Entry 6CZN (X-ray diffraction, 2.50 A resolution); this record covers chains B and D of the 4 polymer chains in the assembly.

[Chain B]
Protein: Estrogen receptor
From: Homo sapiens
UniProtKB: P03372 (ESR1_HUMAN), isoform P03372-3; residues 298-554 here correspond to UniProt positions 125-381 (UniProt number = residue number - 173)
Chain sequence (257 residues; each row starts with the number of its first residue):
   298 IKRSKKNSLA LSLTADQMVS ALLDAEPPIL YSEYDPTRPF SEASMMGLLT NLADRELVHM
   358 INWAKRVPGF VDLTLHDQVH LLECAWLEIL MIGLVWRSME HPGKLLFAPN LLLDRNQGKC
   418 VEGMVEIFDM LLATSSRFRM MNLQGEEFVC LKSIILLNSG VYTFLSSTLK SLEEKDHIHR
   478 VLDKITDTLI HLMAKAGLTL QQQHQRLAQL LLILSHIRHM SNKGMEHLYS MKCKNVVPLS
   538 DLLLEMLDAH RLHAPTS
Disordered / not traced: 298-305, 332-336, 461-471, 530-534, 549-554
Sequence notes: engineered mutation S537 (Tyr364 in P03372)
Small-molecule neighbours: Z2OHTPE (FNJ; 4,4'-[(1R,2R)-1-phenylbutane-1,2-diyl]diphenol): M343, L346, T347, L349, A350, E353, W383, L384, L387, M388, L391, R394, F404, M421, I424, L428, G521, H524, L525, M528, L540

[Chain D]
Protein: GRIP Peptide
From: Homo sapiens
Chain sequence (13 residues; row label = number of the first residue in the row):
   686 KHKILHRLLQ DSS
Disordered / not traced: 686-687, 697-698

[Chain B / chain D interface]
Residue-residue contacts (13):
  I358(B) with L690(D), hydrophobic; L694(D), hydrophobic
  K362(B) with L693(D), hydrogen bond (side chain-backbone); L694(D); D696(D)
  L372(B) with L694(D), hydrophobic
  V376(B) with L690(D), hydrophobic; H691(D); L694(D), hydrophobic
  L379(B) with L694(D), hydrophobic
  E380(B) with L690(D)
  L539(B) with I689(D), hydrophobic
  M543(B) with L690(D), hydrophobic
Also at the interface, not in a pair above, chain B (10 interface residues in all): F367, Q375

[Summary]
Chain B and chain D form an interface of 10 and 6 residues respectively; the contacts include 1 hydrogen bond.
The hydrogen-bonded pair is K362(B)-L693(D). Ligands of chain B: Z2OHTPE.
Chain B is Estrogen receptor and chain D is GRIP Peptide, both from Homo sapiens; the structure, Estrogen
Receptor Alpha Ligand Binding Domain Y537S Mutant in Complex with Z2OHTPE and a glucocorticoid
receptor-interacting ..., was determined by X-ray diffraction.
